Entry 6EO8 (X-ray diffraction, 1.94 A resolution); this record covers chains L and H of the 3 polymer chains in the assembly.

# Chain L
Molecule: Prothrombin
Organism: Homo sapiens
Notes: EC 3.4.21.5
Reference sequence: P00734 (THRB_HUMAN); the construct lacks a stretch of the UniProt sequence, so the offset changes along the chain: -5 to 0 = UniProt 328-333; 1-14 = UniProt 336-349; 15-18 = UniProt 360-363
Chain sequence (36 residues; row label = number of the first residue in the row; a row labelled like 14A-14J holds insertion residues (14A, then the next letters in order); numbers below 1 keep their minus sign (Thr-5 is residue -5)):
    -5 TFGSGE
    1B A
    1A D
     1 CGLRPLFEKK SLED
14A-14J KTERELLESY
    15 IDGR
Not modelled in the structure: -5 to 0, 15-18
Curated features (UniProtKB/Swiss-Prot):
  - site: Arg18 (Cleavage)

# Chain H
Molecule: Prothrombin
Organism: Homo sapiens
Notes: EC 3.4.21.5
Reference sequence: P00734 (THRB_HUMAN); the construct lacks a stretch of the UniProt sequence and is renumbered around it, so the offset changes along the chain: 16-36 = UniProt 364-384; 37-60 = UniProt 386-409; 61-77 = UniProt 419-435; 78-97 = UniProt 437-456; 7 more segments
Chain sequence (259 residues; row label = number of the first residue in the row; note: 5 numbers in that range are skipped by the numbering (no residue carries them; nothing is unmodelled there); a row labelled like 60A-60I holds insertion residues (60A, then the next letters in order)):
    16 IVEGSDAEIG MSPWQVMLFR K
   36A S
    37 PQELLCGASL ISDRWVLTAA HCLL
60A-60I YPPWDKNFT
    61 ENDLLVRIGK HSRTRYE
   77A R
    78 NIEKISMLEK IYIHPRYNWR
   97A E
    98 NLDRDIALMK LKKPVAFSDY IHPVCLPDRE TA
129A-129C ASL
   130 LQAGYKGRVT GWGNLKE
146A-146I TWTANVGKG
   151 QPSVLQVVNL PIVERPVCKD STRIRITDNM FCAG
  184A Y
   185 KP
186A-186D DEGK
   187 RGDACEGDSG GPFVMKSP
204A-204B FN
   205 NRWYQMGIVS WGE
   219 GCD
  221A R
   222 DGKYGFYTHV FRLKKWIQKV IDQFGE
Not modelled in the structure: 146A-146I, 245-247
Cystine bridges: Cys42-Cys58, Cys168-Cys182, Cys191-Cys220
Ligand contacts: 2FN (N-(2-{[5-(5-chlorothiophen-2-yl)-1,2-oxazol-3-yl]methoxy}-6-[3-(beta-D-glucopyranosyloxy)propoxy]phenyl)-1-(propan-2-yl)piperidine-4-carboxamide): Tyr60A, Trp60D, Glu97A, Asn98, Leu99, Glu146, Ile174, Asp189, Ala190, Cys191, Glu192, Ser195, Val213, Ser214, Trp215, Gly216, Glu217, Gly219, Cys220, Arg221A, Lys224, Gly226, Phe227, Tyr228
Curated features (UniProtKB/Swiss-Prot):
  - region: Ala183 to Val200 (High affinity receptor-binding region which is also known as the TP508 peptide)
  - active site (Charge relay system): His57, Asp102, Ser195
  - glycosylation: Asn60G (N-linked (GlcNAc...) (complex) asparagine)

# Chain L / chain H interface
Pairs across the interface - 58 pairs, chain L then chain H:
  Cys1(L) - Pro120(H)
  Cys1(L) - Val121(H)
  Cys1(L) - Cys122(H)  disulfide
  Cys1(L) - Arg206(H)  hydrogen bond (backbone-side chain)
  Asp1A(L) - His119(H)  salt bridge
  Asp1A(L) - Arg206(H)
  Ala1B(L) - Arg206(H)  hydrogen bond (backbone-side chain)
  Gly2(L) - Trp29(H)
  Gly2(L) - Pro120(H)  hydrogen bond (backbone-backbone)
  Gly2(L) - Cys122(H)
  Gly2(L) - Arg206(H)
  Gly2(L) - Trp207(H)  hydrogen bond (backbone-backbone)
  Leu3(L) - His119(H)  hydrogen bond (backbone-side chain)
  Leu3(L) - Asn205(H)
  Leu3(L) - Arg206(H)
  Arg4(L) - Gly25(H)
  Arg4(L) - Met26(H)  hydrogen bond (side chain-backbone)
  Arg4(L) - Pro28(H)
  Arg4(L) - Trp29(H)
  Arg4(L) - Arg137(H)
  Arg4(L) - Trp207(H)
  Pro5(L) - Ser115(H)
  Pro5(L) - Asp116(H)
  Pro5(L) - His119(H)
  Leu6(L) - Ile24(H)
  Leu6(L) - Asp116(H)
  Phe7(L) - Glu23(H)
  Phe7(L) - Ile24(H)
  Phe7(L) - Gly25(H)
  Phe7(L) - Met26(H)
  Glu8(L) - Lys202(H)  salt bridge
  Glu8(L) - Asn205(H)
  Glu8(L) - Trp207(H)  hydrogen bond
  Asp14(L) - Glu23(H)
  Asp14(L) - Met26(H)
  Asp14(L) - Arg137(H)  salt bridge
  Asp14(L) - Trp207(H)
  Lys14A(L) - Glu23(H)  hydrogen bond (backbone-side chain)
  Thr14B(L) - Arg137(H)  hydrogen bond
  Thr14B(L) - Asn159(H)  hydrogen bond
  Glu14C(L) - Arg137(H)
  Glu14C(L) - Lys202(H)  salt bridge
  Glu14E(L) - Lys135(H)  salt bridge
  Glu14E(L) - Asn159(H)  hydrogen bond
  Glu14E(L) - Tyr184A(H)  hydrogen bond
  Glu14E(L) - Lys186D(H)  salt bridge
  Leu14F(L) - Lys135(H)
  Leu14F(L) - Gly136(H)
  Leu14F(L) - Asn159(H)
  Leu14F(L) - Trp207(H)  hydrophobic
  Leu14G(L) - Lys202(H)
  Ser14I(L) - Gly133(H)
  Ser14I(L) - Tyr134(H)
  Ser14I(L) - Lys135(H)  hydrogen bond (side chain-backbone)
  Tyr14J(L) - Tyr134(H)  hydrophobic
  Tyr14J(L) - Lys135(H)  hydrogen bond (side chain-backbone)
  Tyr14J(L) - Met201(H)
  Tyr14J(L) - Lys202(H)  hydrogen bond (side chain-backbone)
Also at the interface, not in a pair above, chain L (20 interface residues in all): Lys9
Also at the interface, not in a pair above, chain H (29 interface residues in all): Tyr117, Leu129C, Pro204, Asn204B
Inter-chain disulfides: Cys1(L)-Cys122(H)

# Summary
20 residues of chain L face 29 of chain H across their interface, with 1 disulfide bond, 15 hydrogen bonds and
6 salt bridges. Polar contacts include Asp1A(L)-His119(H), Glu8(L)-Lys202(H) and Glu14E(L)-Lys135(H). Bound to
chain H: compound 2FN. UniProt lists 3 active-site residues on chain H.
Here chain L is Prothrombin and chain H is Prothrombin, both from Homo sapiens. Entry 6EO8 (Crystal structure
of thrombin in complex with a novel glucose-conjugated potent inhibitor) was determined by X-ray diffraction,
deposited together with 6EO9.
